PDB entry 5KO9 | X-ray diffraction, 1.50 A resolution | chain A

== Chain A ==
Protein: Embryonic stem cell-specific 5-hydroxymethylcytosine-binding protein
Source organism: Homo sapiens
Notes: EC 3.4.-.-
UniProtKB: Q96FZ2 (HMCES_HUMAN); residue numbers follow UniProt; this construct covers 1-270
Chain sequence (277 residues; row label = number of the first residue in the row):
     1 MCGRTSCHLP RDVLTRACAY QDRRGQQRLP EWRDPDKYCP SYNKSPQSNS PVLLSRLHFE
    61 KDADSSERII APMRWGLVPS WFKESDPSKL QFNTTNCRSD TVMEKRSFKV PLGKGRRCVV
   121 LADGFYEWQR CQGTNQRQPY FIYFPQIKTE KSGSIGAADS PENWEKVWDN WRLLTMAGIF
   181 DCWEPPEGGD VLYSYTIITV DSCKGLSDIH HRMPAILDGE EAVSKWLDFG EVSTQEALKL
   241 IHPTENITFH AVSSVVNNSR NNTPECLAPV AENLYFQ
Not modelled in the structure: 1, 148-164, 272-277
Construct notes: expression tag (271-277)
Reported in the primary citation:
  - conformationally variable residues (side-chain flip): R106
  - contacts within the chain: W81-R106
  - mutagenesis - R98A, R212A: decreased binding to ssDNA
  - mutagenesis - R4A, W81E: decreased binding to 3-nt gap DNA
  - catalytic residues: E127, H210 (citing earlier work)

== In short ==
From the paper: catalytic residues E127 and H210; R98A and R212A reduce binding to ssDNA; 4 substitutions were
tested in all.
Chain A is Embryonic stem cell-specific 5-hydroxymethylcytosine-binding protein (Homo sapiens); the structure,
Crystal Structure of the SRAP Domain of Human HMCES Protein, was determined by X-ray diffraction together with
6OE7, 6OEA and 6OEB from the same study.
